Entry 4Y8O (X-ray diffraction, 2.70 A resolution); this record covers chains K and W of the 32 polymer chains in the assembly.

[Chain K]
Molecule: Proteasome subunit beta type-5
From: Saccharomyces cerevisiae (strain ATCC 204508 / S288c)
Notes: EC 3.4.25.1
UniProt: P30656 (PSB5_YEAST); residues 1-212 here correspond to UniProt positions 76-287 (UniProt number = residue number + 75)
Sequence (212 residues; each row starts with the number of its first residue):
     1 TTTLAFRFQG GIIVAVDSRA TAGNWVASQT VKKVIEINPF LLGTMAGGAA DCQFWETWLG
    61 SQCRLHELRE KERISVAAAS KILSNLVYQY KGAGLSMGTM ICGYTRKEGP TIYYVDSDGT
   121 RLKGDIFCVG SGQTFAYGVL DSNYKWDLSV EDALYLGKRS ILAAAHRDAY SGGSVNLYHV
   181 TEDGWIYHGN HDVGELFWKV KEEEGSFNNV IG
Metal / ion sites: Mg2+: Ala-165, Asp-168, Ser-171 (shared with Asp-204(W) of chain W)

[Chain W]
Molecule: Proteasome subunit beta type-3
From: Saccharomyces cerevisiae (strain ATCC 204508 / S288c)
Notes: EC 3.4.25.1
UniProt: P25451 (PSB3_YEAST); residues 0-204 here correspond to UniProt positions 1-205 (UniProt number = residue number + 1)
Sequence (205 residues; numbered 0 to 204; the number before each row is that of its first residue; numbering starts at 0):
     0 MSDPSSINGG IVVAMTGKDC VAIACDLRLG SQSLGVSNKF EKIFHYGHVF LGITGLATDV
    60 TTLNEMFRYK TNLYKLKEER AIEPETFTQL VSSSLYERRF GPYFVGPVVA GINSKSGKPF
   120 IAGFDLIGCI DEAKDFIVSG TASDQLFGMC ESLYEPNLEP EDLFETISQA LLNAADRDAL
   180 SGWGAVVYII KKDEVVKRYL KMRQD
Unresolved in the structure: 0
UniProt features mapped onto this chain:
  - modified residue: Ser-30 (Phosphoserine)
  - cross-link: Lys-69 (Glycyl lysine isopeptide (Lys-Gly) (interchain with G-Cter in ubiquitin))
Metal / ion sites: Mg2+: Asp-204 (shared with Ala-165(K), Asp-168(K), Ser-171(K) of chain K)

[Interface between chain K and chain W]
Residue-residue contacts (45; chain K residue first):
  Arg-19(K) with Asp-204(W), salt bridge
  Asn-24(K) with Asp-177(W); Ala-178(W), hydrogen bond (backbone-backbone); Leu-179(W)
  Trp-25(K) with Gln-144(W); Arg-176(W)
  Val-26(K) with Asp-175(W); Arg-176(W), hydrogen bond (backbone-side chain); Asp-177(W); Ala-178(W)
  Ala-27(K) with Arg-176(W), hydrogen bond (backbone-side chain)
  Ser-28(K) with Arg-176(W)
  Gln-29(K) with Arg-202(W)
  Phe-135(K) with Leu-33(W), hydrophobic
  Ala-165(K) with Asp-204(W)
  His-166(K) with Trp-182(W), hydrogen bond (backbone-side chain); Gln-203(W), hydrogen bond (side chain-backbone)
  Arg-167(K) with Ser-32(W); Gly-34(W), hydrogen bond (side chain-backbone); Val-35(W), hydrogen bond (side chain-backbone); Trp-182(W)
  Asp-168(K) with Ser-32(W)
  Ala-169(K) with Arg-27(W); Ser-32(W), hydrogen bond (backbone-backbone); Ala-178(W)
  Tyr-170(K) with Ser-32(W); Ala-178(W), hydrophobic
  Ser-171(K) with Asp-204(W)
  Gly-172(K) with Asp-204(W)
  Gly-173(K) with Arg-202(W), hydrogen bond (backbone-side chain); Asp-204(W), hydrogen bond (backbone-side chain)
  Asp-192(K) with Arg-202(W), salt bridge
  Val-193(K) with Arg-202(W); Asp-204(W)
  Gly-194(K) with Arg-202(W)
  Phe-197(K) with Gln-203(W)
  Trp-198(K) with Lys-200(W); Met-201(W); Gln-203(W)
  Asn-209(K) with Asn-37(W), hydrogen bond (backbone-side chain); Lys-38(W), hydrogen bond (backbone-side chain)
  Val-210(K) with Asn-37(W); Gln-203(W)
  Ile-211(K) with Leu-26(W), hydrophobic; Tyr-198(W), hydrophobic
Interface residues without a listed pair, chain K (26 interface residues in all): Asn-208
Interface residues without a listed pair, chain W (22 interface residues in all): Gln-31

[Overview]
Chain K and chain W form an interface of 26 and 22 residues respectively; the contacts include 12 hydrogen
bonds and 2 salt bridges. Polar pairs include Arg-19(K)/Asp-204(W), Asp-192(K)/Arg-202(W) and
Val-26(K)/Arg-176(W). Ala-165(K), Asp-168(K), Ser-171(K) and Asp-204(W) form the Mg2+ site.
Chain K is Proteasome subunit beta type-5 and chain W is Proteasome subunit beta type-3, both from
Saccharomyces cerevisiae (strain ATCC 204508 / S288c); the structure, Yeast 20S proteasome beta7-delta7_Cter
mutant in complex with Ac-PAF-ep, was determined by X-ray diffraction, deposited together with 4Y69, 4Y6A,
4Y6V, 4Y6Z, 4Y70, 4Y74 and 34 further entries.
